PDB entry 7N0W | X-ray diffraction, 2.46 A resolution | chains C and G of the 6 polymer chains in the assembly

Chain C:
Protein: Acetylcholine-binding protein
Organism: Lymnaea stagnalis
Reference sequence: P58154 (ACHP_LYMST); residues 1-205 here correspond to UniProt positions 20-224 (UniProt number = residue number + 19)
Sequence (205 residues; each row starts with the number of its first residue):
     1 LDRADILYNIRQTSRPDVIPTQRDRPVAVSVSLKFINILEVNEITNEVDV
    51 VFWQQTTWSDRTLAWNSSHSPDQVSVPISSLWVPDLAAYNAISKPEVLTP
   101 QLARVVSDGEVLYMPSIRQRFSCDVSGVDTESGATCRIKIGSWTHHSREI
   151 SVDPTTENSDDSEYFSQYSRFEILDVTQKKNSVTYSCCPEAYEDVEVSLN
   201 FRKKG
Unresolved in the structure: 67-68, 158-159
Curated features (UniProtKB/Swiss-Prot):
  - glycosylation: N66 (N-linked (GlcNAc...) asparagine)
Cystine bridges: C123-C136, C187-C188

Chain G:
Protein: Ribbon alpha-conotoxin AusIA
Sequence (16 residues; numbered 1 to 16; the number before each row is that of its first residue):
     1 SCCARNPACRHNHPCV
Unresolved in the structure: 1, 16
Cystine bridges: C2-C15, C3-C9
Reported in the primary citation:
  - mutagenesis - P7A, R10A: abolished binding to alpha7-containing nAChRs

How chain C and chain G interact:
Residue-residue contacts (18; chain C residue first):
  Y89(C) - P7(G)  hydrophobic
  S142(C) - A8(G)
  W143(C) - P7(G)  hydrophobic
  W143(C) - A8(G)  hydrogen bond (backbone-backbone)
  W143(C) - H11(G)  hydrogen bond (backbone-side chain)
  T144(C) - H11(G)
  T144(C) - N12(G)  hydrogen bond (backbone-side chain)
  H146(C) - N12(G)
  Y185(C) - C3(G)  hydrophobic
  Y185(C) - N6(G)
  C187(C) - C3(G)  hydrophobic
  C188(C) - H13(G)  hydrogen bond
  E190(C) - H13(G)  salt bridge
  Y192(C) - N6(G)
  Y192(C) - A8(G)
  Y192(C) - C9(G)  hydrophobic
  Y192(C) - N12(G)
  Y192(C) - H13(G)
Other interface residues (no listed pair), chain C (11 interface residues in all): H145
Other interface residues (no listed pair), chain G (9 interface residues in all): C2
Interface features reported in the paper:
  - specific contacts: E190(C)-H13(G) (salt bridge)
  - interface residues, chain C: Y89(C), W143(C), Y185(C), C187(C), C188(C), Y192(C)
  - interface residues, chain G: N6(G), A8(G), H13(G)

Summary:
The interface between chain C and chain G involves 11 residues on one side and 9 on the other, with 4 hydrogen
bonds and 1 salt bridge. Polar contacts include E190(C)-H13(G), W143(C)-H11(G) and T144(C)-N12(G). The authors
report a salt bridge between E190(C) and H13(G). The paper reports that P7A and R10A of chain G abolish
binding to alpha7-containing nAChRs; interface residues Y89(C), W143(C) and N6(G) among others.
Chain C is Acetylcholine-binding protein (Lymnaea stagnalis) and chain G is Ribbon alpha-conotoxin AusIA; the
structure, Rigidity of loop 1 contributes to equipotency of globular and ribbon isomers of alpha-conotoxin
AusIA, was determined by X-ray diffraction together with 7N0Y from the same study.
